Entry 7Y7I (electron microscopy, 3.42 A resolution); this record covers chains H and I of the 12 polymer chains in the assembly.

[Chain H]
Molecule: Histone H2B type 1-J
Organism: Homo sapiens
Reference sequence: P06899 (H2B1J_HUMAN); residues 0-125 here correspond to UniProt positions 1-126 (UniProt number = residue number + 1)
Sequence (129 residues; row label = number of the first residue in the row; numbers below 1 keep their minus sign (Gly-3 is residue -3)):
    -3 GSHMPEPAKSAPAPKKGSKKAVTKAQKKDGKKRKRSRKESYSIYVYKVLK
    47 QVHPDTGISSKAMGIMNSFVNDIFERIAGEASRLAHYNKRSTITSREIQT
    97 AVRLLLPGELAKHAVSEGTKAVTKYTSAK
Not modelled in the structure: -3 to 30, 124-125
Sequence notes: expression tag (-3 to -1)
Curated features (UniProtKB/Swiss-Prot):
  - modified residue: Pro1 (N-acetylproline), Glu2 (ADP-ribosyl glutamic acid), Lys5 (N6-(2-hydroxyisobutyryl)lysine), Ser6 (ADP-ribosylserine), Lys11 (N6-(beta-hydroxybutyryl)lysine), Lys12 (N6-(2-hydroxyisobutyryl)lysine), Ser14 (Phosphoserine), Lys15 (N6-acetyllysine), Lys16 (N6-(beta-hydroxybutyryl)lysine), Lys20 (N6-(2-hydroxyisobutyryl)lysine), Lys23 (N6-(2-hydroxyisobutyryl)lysine), Lys24 (N6-(2-hydroxyisobutyryl)lysine), Lys34 (N6-(2-hydroxyisobutyryl)lysine), Glu35 (PolyADP-ribosyl glutamic acid), Ser36 (Phosphoserine), Lys43 (N6-(2-hydroxyisobutyryl)lysine), Lys46 (N6-(2-hydroxyisobutyryl)lysine), Lys57 (N6,N6-dimethyllysine), Arg79 (Dimethylated arginine), Lys85 (N6,N6,N6-trimethyllysine) and 6 more in UniProt
  - glycosylation: Ser112 (O-linked (GlcNAc) serine)
  - cross-link (Glycyl lysine isopeptide (Lys-Gly)): Lys5 (interchain with G-Cter in SUMO2), Lys20 (interchain with G-Cter in SUMO2), Lys34 (interchain with G-Cter in ubiquitin), Lys120 (interchain with G-Cter in ubiquitin)

[Chain I]
Molecule: Chains: I
Organism: synthetic construct
Sequence (143 nucleotides; each row starts with the number of its first residue):
     2 TCAGAATCCCGGTGCCGAGGCCGCTCAATTGGTCGTAGACAGCTCTAGCA
    52 CCGCTTAAACGCACGTACGCGCTGTCCCCCGCGTTTTAACCGCCAAGGGG
   102 ATTACTCCCTAGTCTCCAGGCACGAGTCAGATATATACATCGA

[How chain H and chain I interact]
Pairs across the interface (11; chain H residue first):
  Arg31(H) - DA48(I)  salt bridge to the phosphate
  Ser32(H) - DA123(I)  phosphate contact
  Arg33(H) - DG121(I)  base contact
  Arg33(H) - DC122(I)  hydrogen bond to the sugar
  Arg33(H) - DA123(I)  phosphate contact
  Lys34(H) - DC122(I)  phosphate contact
  Lys34(H) - DA123(I)  hydrogen bond to the phosphate
  Glu35(H) - DC122(I)  phosphate contact
  Ser36(H) - DC122(I)  hydrogen bond to the phosphate
  Ile39(H) - DG121(I)  phosphate contact
  Tyr40(H) - DG121(I)  hydrogen bond to the phosphate
Interface residues without a listed pair, chain H (10 interface residues in all): Ser38, Lys43
Interface residues without a listed pair, chain I (6 interface residues in all): DG120, DC124

[In short]
10 residues of chain H face 6 of chain I across their interface, with 4 hydrogen bonds and 1 salt bridge.
Polar contacts include Arg33(H)-DC122(I), Lys34(H)-DA123(I) and Ser36(H)-DC122(I).
Here chain H is Histone H2B type 1-J (Homo sapiens) and chain I is Chains: I (synthetic construct). Entry 7Y7I
(chicken KNL2 in complex with the CENP-A nucleosome) was determined by electron microscopy.
